PDB entry 8E3F | electron microscopy, 6.50 A resolution (low resolution: residue-level contacts below are approximate; hydrogen-bond / salt-bridge calls are withheld) | chains C and D of the 9 polymer chains in the assembly

[Chain C (and D)]
Name: DNA-directed RNA polymerase subunit alpha
Organism: Escherichia coli
Notes: EC 2.7.7.6; chain D of this document is another copy of the same molecule, construct and numbering; everything in this record applies to it too
Reference sequence: P0A7Z4 (RPOA_ECOLI); residues 1-329 here = UniProt positions 1-329
Amino-acid sequence (329 residues; row label = number of the first residue in the row):
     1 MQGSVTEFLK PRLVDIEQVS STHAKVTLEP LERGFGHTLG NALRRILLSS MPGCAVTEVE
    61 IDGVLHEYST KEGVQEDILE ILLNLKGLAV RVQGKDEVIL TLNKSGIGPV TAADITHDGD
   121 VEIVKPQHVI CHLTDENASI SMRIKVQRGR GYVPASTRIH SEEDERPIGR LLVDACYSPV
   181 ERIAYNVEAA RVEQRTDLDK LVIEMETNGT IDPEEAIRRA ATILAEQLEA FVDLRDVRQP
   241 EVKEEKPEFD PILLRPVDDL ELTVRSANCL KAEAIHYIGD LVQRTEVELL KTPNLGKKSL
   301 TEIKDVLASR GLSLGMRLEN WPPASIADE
Disordered / not traced: 1-6, 159-164, 234-329 (chain D: 1-4, 159-168, 233-329)
UniProt features mapped onto this chain:
  - region: Glu162 to Glu165 (Required for interaction with Crp at class II promoters)
  - modified residue: Arg265 (ADP-ribosylarginine), Lys297 (N6-acetyllysine), Lys298 (N6-acetyllysine)
  - mutagenesis: Arg45 (R45C: In rpoA112; temperature-sensitive, blocks RNA polymerase assembly), Glu162 to Glu165 (5-fold decrease in CRP-class II promoter-dependent transcription), Glu165 (E165K: 5-fold decrease in CRP-class II promoter-dependent transcription), Arg191 (R191C: In rpoA101; temperature-sensitive)

[Chain C / chain D interface]
Contacting residue pairs (50):
  Glu7(C) - Arg150(D)
  Phe8(C) - Arg150(D)
  Phe8(C) - Ile223(D)
  Phe8(C) - Gln227(D)
  Leu9(C) - Gln227(D)
  Lys10(C) - Glu226(D)
  Lys10(C) - Gln227(D)
  Pro11(C) - Gln227(D)
  Pro11(C) - Ala230(D)
  Leu13(C) - Phe231(D)
  Leu28(C) - Phe231(D)
  Gly34(C) - Arg45(D)
  Phe35(C) - Ser50(D)
  Phe35(C) - Ile223(D)
  Phe35(C) - Gln227(D)
  His37(C) - Arg45(D)
  Thr38(C) - Arg45(D)
  Asn41(C) - Asn41(D)
  Ala42(C) - Thr38(D)
  Arg45(C) - Gly34(D)
  Arg45(C) - His37(D)
  Arg45(C) - Thr38(D)
  Ile46(C) - Phe35(D)
  Ser49(C) - Phe35(D)
  Ser50(C) - Phe8(D)
  Gly149(C) - Val5(D)
  Arg150(C) - Val5(D)
  Arg150(C) - Glu7(D)
  Arg150(C) - Phe8(D)
  Arg218(C) - Phe231(D)
  Ala221(C) - Phe231(D)
  Ala221(C) - Val232(D)
  Thr222(C) - Val232(D)
  Ile223(C) - Phe8(D)
  Leu224(C) - Leu228(D)
  Glu226(C) - Lys10(D)
  Gln227(C) - Leu9(D)
  Gln227(C) - Pro11(D)
  Gln227(C) - Phe35(D)
  Leu228(C) - Leu39(D)
  Leu228(C) - Ala221(D)
  Leu228(C) - Leu224(D)
  Ala230(C) - Pro11(D)
  Phe231(C) - Leu28(D)
  Phe231(C) - Leu43(D)
  Phe231(C) - Ile217(D)
  Phe231(C) - Arg218(D)
  Phe231(C) - Ala221(D)
  Val232(C) - Ala221(D)
  Val232(C) - Thr222(D)
Other interface residues (no listed pair), chain C (35 interface residues in all): Arg12, Leu31, Leu39, Pro52, Ala225
Other interface residues (no listed pair), chain D (36 interface residues in all): Thr6, Arg12, Leu13, Leu31, Ala42, Ile46, Ala225

[In short]
35 residues of chain C and 36 residues of chain D are in contact. From UniProt: 6 mutagenesis sites on chain
C.
Chain C and chain D are both DNA-directed RNA polymerase subunit alpha (Escherichia coli); the structure,
Escherichia coli Rho-dependent transcription pre-termination complex containing 18 nt long RNA spacer,
Mg-ADP-BeF3, and NusG; TEC ..., was determined by electron microscopy together with 8E3H, 8E5K, 8E5L, 8E5O,
8E5P, 8E6W and 3 further entries from the same study.
